PDB entry 4KNN | X-ray diffraction, 1.40 A resolution | chain B

# Chain B
Name: Carbonic anhydrase 13
From: Homo sapiens
Notes: EC 4.2.1.1
UniProt: Q8N1Q1 (CAH13_HUMAN); residues 2-263 here correspond to UniProt positions 1-262 (UniProt number = residue number - 1)
Sequence (263 residues; numbered 1 to 263; the number before each row is that of its first residue):
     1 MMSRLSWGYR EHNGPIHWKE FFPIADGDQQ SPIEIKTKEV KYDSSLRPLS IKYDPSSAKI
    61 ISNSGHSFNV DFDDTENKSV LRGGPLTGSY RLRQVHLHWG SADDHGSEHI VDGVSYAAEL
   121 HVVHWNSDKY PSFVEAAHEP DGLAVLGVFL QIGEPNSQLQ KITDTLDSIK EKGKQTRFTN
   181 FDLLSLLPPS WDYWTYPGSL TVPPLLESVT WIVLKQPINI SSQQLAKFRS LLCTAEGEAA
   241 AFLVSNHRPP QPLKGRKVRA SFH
Disordered / not traced: 1-5
Construct notes: expression tag (1)
Curated features (UniProtKB/Swiss-Prot):
  - active site: His66 (Proton donor/acceptor)
  - binding site (Zn(2+)): His96, His98, His121
  - binding site (substrate): Thr201, Val202

# Summary
From UniProt: active-site residue His66, 3 Zn2+-binding residues and substrate-binding residues Thr201 and
Val202.
Chain B is Carbonic anhydrase 13 (Homo sapiens); the structure, Crystal structure of human carbonic anhydrase
isozyme XIII with 2-Chloro-4-[(pyrimidin-2-ylsulfanyl)acetyl]benzenesulfonamide, was determined by X-ray
diffraction together with 4KNI, 4KNJ, 4KNM, 4KP5 and 4KP8 from the same study.
